PDB entry 3P8P | X-ray diffraction, 2.50 A resolution | chain A

# Chain A
Protein: N(G), N(G)-dimethylarginine dimethylaminohydrolase 1
Organism: Homo sapiens
Notes: EC 3.5.3.18
UniProt: O94760 (DDAH1_HUMAN); numbering as in UniProt (aligned over 1-285)
Sequence (308 residues; each row starts with the number of its first residue; numbers below 1 keep their minus sign (Met-22 is residue -22)):
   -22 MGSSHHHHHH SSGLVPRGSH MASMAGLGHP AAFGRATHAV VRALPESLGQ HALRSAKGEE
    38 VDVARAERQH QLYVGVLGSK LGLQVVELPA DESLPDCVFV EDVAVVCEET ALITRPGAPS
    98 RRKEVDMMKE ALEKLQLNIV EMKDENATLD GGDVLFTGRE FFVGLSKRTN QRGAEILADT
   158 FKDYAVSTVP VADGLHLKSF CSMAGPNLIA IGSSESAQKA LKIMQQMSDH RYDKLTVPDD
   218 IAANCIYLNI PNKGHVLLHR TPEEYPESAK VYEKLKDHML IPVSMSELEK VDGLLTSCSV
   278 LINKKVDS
Not modelled in the structure: -22 to 7, 283-285
Sequence notes: expression tag (-22 to 0); engineered mutation Ser274 (Cys in O94760)
Ligand contacts: N5-(1-iminopentyl)-L-ornithine (LN6; N~5~-[(1E)-pentanimidoyl]-L-ornithine): Leu30, Asp73, Phe76, Glu78, Asp79, Arg98, Asp127, Gly129, Arg145, His173, Lys175, Ser176, Asn221, Val268, Asp269, Gly270, Leu271, Thr273, Ser274
From the paper describing this entry:
  - binding site for N5-(1-iminopentyl)-L-ornithine: Leu30, Asp73, Asp79, Arg145, Val268, Asp269, Ser274
  - catalytic residues: His173 (citing earlier work)

# Overview
Chain A binds N5-(1-iminopentyl)-L-ornithine. The paper reports the catalytic residue His173; a binding site
for N5-(1-iminopentyl)-L-ornithine at Leu30, Asp73 and Asp79 among others.
Chain A is N(G), N(G)-dimethylarginine dimethylaminohydrolase 1 (Homo sapiens); the structure, Crystal
Structure of Human Dimethylarginine Dimethylaminohydrolase-1 (DDAH-1) variant C274S bound with
N5-(1-iminopentyl)-L-ornithine, was determined by X-ray diffraction, deposited together with 3P8E.
